7BCQ - chains A and C of the 3 polymer chains in the assembly; structure by electron microscopy, 3.43 A resolution.

== Chain A (and C) ==
Protein: Neutral amino acid transporter B(0)
From: Homo sapiens
Notes: chain C of this document is another copy of the same molecule, construct and numbering; everything in this record applies to it too
UniProtKB: Q15758 (AAAT_HUMAN); residues 1-541 here = UniProt positions 1-541
Sequence (541 residues; row label = number of the first residue in the row):
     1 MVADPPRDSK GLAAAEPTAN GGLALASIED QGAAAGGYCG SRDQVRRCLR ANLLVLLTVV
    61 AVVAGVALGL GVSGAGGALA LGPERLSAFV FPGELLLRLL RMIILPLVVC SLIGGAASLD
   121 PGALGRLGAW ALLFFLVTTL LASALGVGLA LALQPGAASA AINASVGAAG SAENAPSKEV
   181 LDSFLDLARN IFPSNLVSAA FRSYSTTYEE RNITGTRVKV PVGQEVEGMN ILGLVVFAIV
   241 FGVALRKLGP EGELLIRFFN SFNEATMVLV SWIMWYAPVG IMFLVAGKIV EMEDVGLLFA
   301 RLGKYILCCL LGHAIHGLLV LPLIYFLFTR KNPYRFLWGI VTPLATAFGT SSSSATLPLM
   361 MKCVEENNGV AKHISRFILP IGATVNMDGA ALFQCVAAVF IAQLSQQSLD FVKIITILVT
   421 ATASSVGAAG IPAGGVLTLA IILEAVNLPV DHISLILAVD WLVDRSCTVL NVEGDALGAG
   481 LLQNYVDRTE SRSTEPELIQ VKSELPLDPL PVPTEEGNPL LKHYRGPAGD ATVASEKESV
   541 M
Not modelled in the structure: 1-46, 489-541
Small-molecule neighbours: TG2 (4-(4-phenylphenyl)carbonyloxypyrrolidine-2-carboxylic acid): R101, S351, S352, S353, S354, M387, A390, A428, A429, I431, P432, G435, D464, C467, T468, N471
Curated features (UniProtKB/Swiss-Prot):
  - binding site (Na(+)): G382, T384, N386, N471, D475
  - modified residue: M1 (N-acetylmethionine), S493 (Phosphoserine), T494 (Phosphothreonine), S503 (Phosphoserine), S535 (Phosphoserine), S539 (Phosphoserine)
  - glycosylation (N-linked (GlcNAc...) asparagine): N163, N212
What the authors report for this chain:
  - binding site for TG2: S353, D464
  - conformationally variable residues (side-chain flip): S354, D464, C467

== Chain A / chain C interface ==
Contacting residue pairs - 47 pairs, chain A then chain C:
  E84(A) with L181(C)
  F91(A) with L185(C), hydrophobic; A188(C), hydrophobic; R189(C)
  E94(A) with R189(C), salt bridge
  L95(A) with A188(C); F192(C), hydrophobic
  R98(A) with R189(C), hydrogen bond (side chain-backbone); F192(C), hydrogen bond (side chain-backbone); P193(C); S194(C)
  L99(A) with F192(C), hydrophobic
  R101(A) with S194(C), hydrogen bond
  M102(A) with P193(C); S194(C), hydrogen bond (backbone-backbone); L196(C)
  L105(A) with N195(C)
  P106(A) with L196(C), hydrophobic
  V197(A) with V197(C), hydrophobic
  A200(A) with N195(C), hydrogen bond (backbone-side chain); V197(C), hydrophobic
  F201(A) with N195(C); F201(C), hydrophobic; R202(C)
  E227(A) with R202(C), salt bridge
  M229(A) with N195(C)
  L254(A) with L254(C), hydrophobic
  R257(A) with L254(C)
  F258(A) with L254(C); L255(C), hydrophobic; F258(C), hydrophobic
  S261(A) with E251(C), hydrogen bond (side chain-backbone); G252(C)
  F262(A) with F241(C), hydrophobic; L255(C), hydrophobic
  E264(A) with L248(C); E251(C)
  A265(A) with F241(C), hydrophobic; A244(C); L245(C), hydrophobic; L248(C)
  V268(A) with A244(C), hydrophobic; L248(C), hydrophobic
  L269(A) with V240(C), hydrophobic; A244(C), hydrophobic
  W272(A) with V240(C), hydrophobic; V243(C), hydrophobic
Also at the interface, not in a pair above, chain A (27 interface residues in all): S87, T266
Also at the interface, not in a pair above, chain C (28 interface residues in all): N190, S198, Y204, F237, K247

== In short ==
27 residues of chain A and 28 residues of chain C are in contact, with 6 hydrogen bonds and 2 salt bridges.
Among the polar pairs are E94(A)-R189(C), E227(A)-R202(C) and R98(A)-R189(C). Bound to chain A: compound TG2.
The paper reports a binding site for TG2 at S353(A) and D464(A); conformational variability at S354(A),
D464(A) and C467(A).
Both chains are Neutral amino acid transporter B(0) (Homo sapiens). Entry 7BCQ (ASCT2 in the presence of the
inhibitor Lc-BPE (position "up") in the outward-open conformation) was determined by electron microscopy (same
publication as 7BCS and 7BCT).
